PDB entry 3UMY | X-ray diffraction, 1.90 A resolution | chains A and B

# Chain A
Protein: 50S ribosomal protein L1
Source organism: Thermus thermophilus
Reference sequence: P27150 (RL1_THETH); residues 1-228 here correspond to UniProt positions 2-229 (UniProt number = residue number + 1)
Chain sequence (228 residues; row label = number of the first residue in the row):
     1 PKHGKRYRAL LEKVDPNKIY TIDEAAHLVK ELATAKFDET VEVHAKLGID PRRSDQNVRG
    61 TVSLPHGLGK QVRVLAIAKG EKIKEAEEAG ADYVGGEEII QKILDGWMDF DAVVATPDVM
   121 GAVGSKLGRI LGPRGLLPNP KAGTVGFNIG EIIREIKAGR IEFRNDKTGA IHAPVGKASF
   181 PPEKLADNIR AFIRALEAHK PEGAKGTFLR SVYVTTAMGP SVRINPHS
Construct notes: engineered mutation Ala-217 (Thr218 in P27150)
Ion coordination: Na+: Glu-42, Thr-216 (shared with C2175(B), A2176(B) of chain B)

# Chain B
Molecule: 80-nt RNA strand
Source organism: Thermus thermophilus
Sequence (80 nucleotides; numbered 2105 to 2184; the number before each row is that of its first residue):
  2105 GGGAUGCGUA GGAUAGGUGG GAGCCUGUGA ACCCCCGCCU CCGGGUGGGG GGGAGGCGCC
  2165 GGUGAAAUAC CACCCUUCCC
Ion coordination: Mg2+ site 1: U2122, G2123; Mg2+ site 2 near G2125 (its only coordinating residue here); Mg2+ site 3: C2128, A2173; Mg2+ site 4: G2155, G2157; Na+: C2175, A2176 (shared with Glu-42(A), Thr-216(A) of chain A)

# How chain A and chain B interact
Residue-residue contacts (65; chain A residue first):
  Lys-2(A) with A2108(B), salt bridge to the phosphate; G2151(B), phosphate contact; C2175(B), phosphate contact
  His-3(A) with C2175(B), salt bridge to the phosphate
  Gly-4(A) with C2129(B), phosphate contact; U2130(B), phosphate contact
  Lys-5(A) with U2130(B), hydrogen bond to the phosphate; G2131(B), phosphate contact; U2132(B), base contact
  Arg-6(A) with C2129(B), salt bridge to the phosphate
  Tyr-7(A) with C2175(B), phosphate contact; A2176(B), hydrogen bond to the phosphate
  Arg-8(A) with U2132(B), hydrogen bond to the base
  Ala-35(A) with C2128(B), phosphate contact
  Lys-36(A) with G2127(B), phosphate contact; C2128(B), salt bridge to the phosphate
  Phe-37(A) with G2125(B), sugar contact; A2126(B), sugar contact; G2127(B), phosphate contact
  Thr-40(A) with G2124(B), phosphate contact; G2125(B), hydrogen bond to the phosphate
  Glu-42(A) with G2123(B), hydrogen bond to the base; G2124(B), hydrogen bond to the sugar
  His-44(A) with A2176(B), hydrogen bond to the sugar; C2177(B), hydrogen bond to the sugar
  Lys-46(A) with C2178(B), salt bridge to the phosphate
  Arg-129(A) with A2169(B), sugar contact
  Ile-130(A) with A2169(B), sugar contact; A2170(B), phosphate contact
  Arg-134(A) with G2123(B), salt bridge to the phosphate
  Asp-166(A) with G2121(B), hydrogen bond to the base; U2122(B), sugar contact
  Lys-167(A) with G2121(B), sugar contact
  Thr-168(A) with G2120(B), base contact; G2121(B), base contact; C2178(B), hydrogen bond to the sugar; C2179(B), sugar contact
  Ala-170(A) with C2177(B), base contact
  His-172(A) with G2121(B), base contact; U2122(B), hydrogen bond to the base; G2123(B), sugar contact; C2177(B), base contact
  Ala-173(A) with G2123(B), sugar contact
  Pro-174(A) with G2124(B), sugar contact
  Lys-177(A) with G2125(B), salt bridge to the phosphate; A2126(B), salt bridge to the phosphate
  Ser-211(A) with C2177(B), phosphate contact; C2178(B), hydrogen bond to the phosphate
  Tyr-213(A) with C2177(B), phosphate contact; C2178(B), phosphate contact
  Thr-215(A) with A2176(B), sugar contact
  Thr-216(A) with C2175(B), hydrogen bond to the sugar
  Ala-217(A) with G2124(B), hydrogen bond to the base; C2175(B), sugar contact
  Met-218(A) with G2125(B), sugar contact; G2127(B), sugar contact; C2128(B), sugar contact; A2173(B), base contact; C2174(B), hydrogen bond to the sugar; C2175(B), sugar contact
  Gly-219(A) with C2175(B), hydrogen bond to the sugar; A2176(B), sugar contact
  Pro-220(A) with A2176(B), phosphate contact
  Ser-221(A) with A2176(B), hydrogen bond to the phosphate; C2177(B), hydrogen bond to the phosphate
Interface residues without a listed pair, chain A (37 interface residues in all): Ala-45, Lys-70, Met-108
Interface residues without a listed pair, chain B (26 interface residues in all): G2107, A2171

# Overview
37 residues of chain A face 26 of chain B across their interface, with 18 hydrogen bonds and 8 salt bridges.
Among the polar pairs are Arg-8(A)/U2132(B), Glu-42(A)/G2123(B) and Asp-166(A)/G2121(B). Glu-42(A),
Thr-216(A), C2175(B) and A2176(B) form the Na+ site.
Chain A is 50S ribosomal protein L1 and chain B is an 80-nt RNA strand, both from Thermus thermophilus; the
structure, Crystal structure of mutant ribosomal protein T217A TthL1 in complex with 80nt 23S RNA from Thermus
..., was determined by X-ray diffraction.
